Entry 4PUL (X-ray diffraction, 1.65 A resolution); this record covers chain A.

Chain A:
Name: Queuine tRNA-ribosyltransferase
From: Zymomonas mobilis subsp. mobilis
Notes: EC 2.4.2.29
UniProtKB: P28720 (TGT_ZYMMO); residues 1-386 here = UniProt positions 1-386
Amino-acid sequence (386 residues; row label = number of the first residue in the row):
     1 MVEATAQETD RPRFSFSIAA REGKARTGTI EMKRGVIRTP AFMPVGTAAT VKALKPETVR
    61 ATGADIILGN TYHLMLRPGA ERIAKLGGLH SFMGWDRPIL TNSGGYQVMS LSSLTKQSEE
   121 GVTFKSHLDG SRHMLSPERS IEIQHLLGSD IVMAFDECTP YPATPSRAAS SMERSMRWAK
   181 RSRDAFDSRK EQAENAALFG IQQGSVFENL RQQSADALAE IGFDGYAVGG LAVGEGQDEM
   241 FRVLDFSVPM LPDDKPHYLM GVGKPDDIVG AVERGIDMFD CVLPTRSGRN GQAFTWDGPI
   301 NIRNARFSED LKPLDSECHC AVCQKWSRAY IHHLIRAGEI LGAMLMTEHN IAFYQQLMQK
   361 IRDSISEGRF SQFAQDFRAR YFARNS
Disordered / not traced: 1-10, 127-132, 384-386
Construct notes: engineered mutation Asn-102 (Asp in P28720)
Ion coordination: Zn2+: Cys-318, Cys-320, Cys-323, His-349
Ligand contacts: 6-Amino-2- (2WU; 6-amino-2-(methylamino)-3,7-dihydro-8H-imidazo[4,5-g]quinazolin-8-one): Ser-103, Tyr-106, Asp-156, Cys-158, Ile-201, Gln-203, Gly-229, Gly-230, Leu-231, Ala-232, Val-233, Met-260, Gly-261
UniProt features mapped onto this chain:
  - region (RNA binding): Gly-261 to Asp-267, Thr-285 to Arg-289
  - active site: Asp-280 (Nucleophile)
  - binding site (substrate): Asp-156, Gln-203, Gly-230
  - binding site (Zn(2+)): Cys-318, Cys-320, Cys-323, His-349

In short:
Ligands of chain A: 6-Amino-2-. The Zn2+ site is built by Cys-318, Cys-320, Cys-323 and His-349. UniProt lists
active-site residue Asp-280, 3 substrate-binding residues and 4 Zn2+-binding residues.
Chain A is Queuine tRNA-ribosyltransferase (Zymomonas mobilis subsp. mobilis); the structure, tRNA-Guanine
Transglycosylase (TGT) Mutant D102N in Complex with
6-Amino-2-(methylamino)-1H,7H,8H-imidazo[4,5-g]quinazolin-8-one, was determined by X-ray diffraction (same
publication as 4PUJ, 4PUK, 4PUM and 4PUN).
